PDB entry 9B40 | electron microscopy, 2.90 A resolution | chains K and P of the 19 polymer chains in the assembly

[Chain K]
Protein: gp25 Decorating protein
Source organism: Pseudomonas virus Pa193
UniProt: A0A5P1KV95 (A0A5P1KV95_9CAUD); numbering as in UniProt (aligned over 1-211)
Sequence (211 residues; row label = number of the first residue in the row):
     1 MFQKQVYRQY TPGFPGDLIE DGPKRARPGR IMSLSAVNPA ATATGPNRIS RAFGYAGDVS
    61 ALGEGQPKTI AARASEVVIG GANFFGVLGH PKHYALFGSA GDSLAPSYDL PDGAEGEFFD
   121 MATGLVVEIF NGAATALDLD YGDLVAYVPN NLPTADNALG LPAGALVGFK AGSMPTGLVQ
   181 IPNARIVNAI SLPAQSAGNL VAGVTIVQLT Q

[Chain P]
Protein: gp26 Major capsid
Source organism: Pseudomonas virus Pa193
UniProt: A0A5P1KVB7 (A0A5P1KVB7_9CAUD); residue numbers follow UniProt; this construct covers 1-382
Sequence (382 residues; each row starts with the number of its first residue):
     1 MSQISKTHSR LAGRNAKPFD LKNITNDAVA SLSRIGLVFD HAVVQDQIKA LAKAGAFRSG
    61 SAMDSNFTAP VTTPSIPTPI QFLQTWLPGF VKVMTAARKI DEIIGIDTVG SWEDQEIVQG
   121 IVEPAGTAVE YGDHTNIPLT SWNANFERRT IVRGELGMMV GTLEEGRASA IRLNSAETKR
   181 QQAAIGLEIF RNAIGFYGWQ SGLGNRTYGF LNDPNLPAFQ TPPSQGWSTA DWAGIIGDIR
   241 EAVRQLRIQS QDQIDPKAEK ITLALATSKV DYLSVTTPYG ISVSDWIEQT YPKMRIVSAP
   301 ELSGVQMKAQ EPEDALVLFV EDVNAAVDGS TDGGSVFSQL VQSKFITLGV EKRAKSYVED
   361 FSNGTAGALC KRPWAVVRYL GI
Disordered / not traced: 1-65

[How chain K and chain P interact]
Residue-residue contacts - 26 pairs, chain K then chain P:
  Lys-24(K) / His-134(P)
  Arg-25(K) / Asn-136(P)
  Ala-26(K) / His-134(P)
  Ala-26(K) / Thr-135(P)
  Ala-26(K) / Asn-136(P)  hydrogen bond (backbone-backbone)
  Arg-27(K) / Thr-135(P)
  Arg-27(K) / Asn-136(P)
  Pro-28(K) / Val-129(P)  hydrophobic
  Pro-28(K) / Glu-130(P)
  Pro-28(K) / Thr-135(P)
  Arg-30(K) / Glu-130(P)  salt bridge
  Ala-71(K) / Ala-128(P)
  Ala-72(K) / Ala-128(P)
  Arg-73(K) / Thr-127(P)
  Arg-73(K) / Ala-128(P)  hydrogen bond (backbone-backbone)
  Arg-73(K) / Val-129(P)
  His-90(K) / Asp-133(P)  salt bridge
  His-90(K) / His-134(P)
  His-93(K) / Tyr-131(P)
  Glu-115(K) / Glu-130(P)
  Glu-115(K) / Tyr-131(P)
  Glu-117(K) / Gly-132(P)
  Glu-117(K) / Asp-133(P)  hydrogen bond (side chain-backbone)
  Glu-117(K) / His-134(P)  hydrogen bond (side chain-backbone)
  Glu-117(K) / Thr-135(P)
  Phe-119(K) / His-134(P)
Interface residues without a listed pair, chain K (16 interface residues in all): Leu-18, Ala-74

[Summary]
16 residues of chain K face 10 of chain P across their interface; the contacts include 4 hydrogen bonds and 2
salt bridges. Polar contacts include Arg-30(K)/Glu-130(P), His-90(K)/Asp-133(P) and Glu-117(K)/Asp-133(P).
Here chain K is gp25 Decorating protein and chain P is gp26 Major capsid, both from Pseudomonas virus Pa193.
Entry 9B40 (Pseudomonas phage Pa193 5-fold vertex (capsid, decorating, and scaffolding proteins)) was
determined by electron microscopy together with 9B41 and 9B42 from the same study.
